Entry 8DTO (electron microscopy, 3.57 A resolution); this record covers chains E and G of the 12 polymer chains in the assembly.

[Chain E]
Protein: CH848.3.D0949.10.17chim.6R.DS.SOSIP.664_N133D_N138T gp120
Source organism: Human immunodeficiency virus 1
Notes: engineered mutation(s): N133D, N138T
Amino-acid sequence (487 residues; numbered 9 to 506 plus 1 insertion-coded residue; 12 numbers in that range are skipped by the numbering (no residue carries them; nothing is unmodelled there); the number before each row is that of its first residue):
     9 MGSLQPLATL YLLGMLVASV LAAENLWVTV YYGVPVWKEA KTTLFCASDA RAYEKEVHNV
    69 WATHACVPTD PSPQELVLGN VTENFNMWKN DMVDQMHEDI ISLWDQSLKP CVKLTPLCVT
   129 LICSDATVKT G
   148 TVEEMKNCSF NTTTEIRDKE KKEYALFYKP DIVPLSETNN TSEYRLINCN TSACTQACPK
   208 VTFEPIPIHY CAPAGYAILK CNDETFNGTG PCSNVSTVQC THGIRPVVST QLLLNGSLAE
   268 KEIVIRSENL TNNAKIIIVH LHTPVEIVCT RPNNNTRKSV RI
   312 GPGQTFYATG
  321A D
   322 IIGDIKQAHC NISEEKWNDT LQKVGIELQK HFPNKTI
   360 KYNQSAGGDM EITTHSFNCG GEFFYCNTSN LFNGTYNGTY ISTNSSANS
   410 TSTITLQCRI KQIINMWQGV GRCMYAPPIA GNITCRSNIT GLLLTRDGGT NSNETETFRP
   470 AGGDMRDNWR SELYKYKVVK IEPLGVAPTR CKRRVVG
Disordered / not traced: 9-32, 505-506
Cystine bridges: Cys54-Cys74, Cys119-Cys205, Cys126-Cys196, Cys131-Cys155, Cys201-Cys432, Cys218-Cys247, Cys228-Cys239, Cys296-Cys331, Cys378-Cys444, Cys385-Cys417
Covalent attachments: N-acetylglucosamine (NAG) linked to Asn154, Asn158, Asn197, Asn234, Asn241, Asn276, Asn301, Asn339, Asn355, Asn362, Asn386, Asn392, Asn396, Asn441, Asn447; glycan linked to Asn332
Reported in the primary citation:
  - post-translational modification sites: Asn301, Asn332

[Chain G]
Protein: MU89 Heavy Chain
Source organism: Mus musculus
Amino-acid sequence (126 residues; each row starts with the number of its first residue):
     1 QVQLVQSGAE VKKPGASVKV SCKASGYRFT DHYIHWVRQA PGQGPEWMGW INTSSGRSNF
    61 AQKFQGRVTM TRDTSISTAY MELNRLKSDD TAVYYCTTGS WISLYYDSSG YPNFDYWGQG
   121 TLVTVT
Cystine bridges: Cys22-Cys96

[Interface between chain E and chain G]
Pairs across the interface (23; chain E residue first):
  Val136(E) - Arg57(G)
  Lys137(E) - Asn52(G)
  Lys137(E) - Ser55(G)  hydrogen bond
  Lys137(E) - Arg57(G)
  Thr138(E) - Ser55(G)  hydrogen bond (backbone-backbone)
  Pro299(E) - Tyr105(G)
  Ile322(E) - Arg57(G)  hydrogen bond (backbone-side chain)
  Gly324(E) - Arg57(G)  hydrogen bond (backbone-side chain)
  Asp325(E) - Tyr33(G)  hydrogen bond
  Asp325(E) - Trp50(G)
  Asp325(E) - Asn52(G)  hydrogen bond
  Asp325(E) - Arg57(G)
  Asp325(E) - Asp107(G)
  Ile326(E) - Arg57(G)
  Lys327(E) - Tyr33(G)  hydrogen bond
  Lys327(E) - Asn52(G)
  Lys327(E) - Ser103(G)  hydrogen bond (side chain-backbone)
  Lys327(E) - Leu104(G)
  Lys327(E) - Tyr106(G)
  Lys327(E) - Asp107(G)
  Gln328(E) - Leu104(G)  hydrogen bond (backbone-backbone)
  His330(E) - Tyr105(G)
  Thr414(E) - Tyr105(G)
Interface residues without a listed pair, chain E (13 interface residues in all): Thr148
Interface residues without a listed pair, chain G (14 interface residues in all): Ser54, Arg72, Ile102, Ser109

[Overview]
13 residues of chain E and 14 residues of chain G are in contact; the contacts include 9 hydrogen bonds. Polar
contacts include Lys137(E)-Ser55(G), Ile322(E)-Arg57(G) and Gly324(E)-Arg57(G). N-acetylglucosamine is
covalently linked to Asn154(E), Asn158(E), Asn197(E), Asn234(E), Asn241(E) and Asn276(E) and 9 more. The paper
reports modification sites Asn301(E) and Asn332(E).
Chain E is CH848.3.D0949.10.17chim.6R.DS.SOSIP.664_N133D_N138T gp120 (Human immunodeficiency virus 1) and
chain G is MU89 Heavy Chain (Mus musculus); the structure, Vaccine elicited Antibody MU89 bound to
CH848.D949.10.17_N133D_N138T.DS.SOSIP.664 HIV-1 Env trimer, was determined by electron microscopy together
with 8DY6 from the same study.
